Entry 7VN5 (X-ray diffraction, 1.95 A resolution); this record covers chains C and G of the 4 polymer chains in the assembly.

# Chain C
Name: Maltodextrin-binding protein, Protein BRASSINAZOLE-RESISTANT 1
From: Serratia sp. (strain FS14)
Reference sequence: chimeric construct of A0A4P1LXE0, Q8S307: residues -347 to 20 from A0A4P1LXE0 (A0A4P1LXE0_SERSF) positions 3-370 (UniProt number = residue number + 350); residues 21-90 from Q8S307 positions 21-90 (same numbers)
Amino-acid sequence (439 residues; row label = number of the first residue in the row; numbers below 1 keep their minus sign (Met-348 is residue -348)):
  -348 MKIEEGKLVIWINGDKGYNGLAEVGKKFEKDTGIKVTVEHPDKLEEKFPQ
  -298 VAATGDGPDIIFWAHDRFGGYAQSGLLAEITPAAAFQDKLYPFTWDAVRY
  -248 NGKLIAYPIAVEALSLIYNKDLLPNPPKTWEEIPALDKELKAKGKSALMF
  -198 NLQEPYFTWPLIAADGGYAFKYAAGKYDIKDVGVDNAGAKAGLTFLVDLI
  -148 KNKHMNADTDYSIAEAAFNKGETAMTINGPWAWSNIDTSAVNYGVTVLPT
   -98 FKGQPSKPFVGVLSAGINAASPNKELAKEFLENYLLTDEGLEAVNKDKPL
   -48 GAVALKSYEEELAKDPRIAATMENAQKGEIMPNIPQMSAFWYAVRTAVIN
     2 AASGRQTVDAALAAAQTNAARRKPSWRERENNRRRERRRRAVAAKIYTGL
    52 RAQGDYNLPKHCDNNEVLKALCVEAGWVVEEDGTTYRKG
Disordered / not traced: 89-90
Construct notes: initiating methionine (-348); engineered mutation Ala-266 (Asp84 in A0A4P1LXE0), Ala-265 (Lys85 in A0A4P1LXE0), Ala-176 (Glu174 in A0A4P1LXE0), Ala-175 (Asn175 in A0A4P1LXE0), Ala-109 (Lys241 in A0A4P1LXE0), Ala11 (Glu361 in A0A4P1LXE0), Ala14 (Lys364 in A0A4P1LXE0), Ala15 (Asp365 in A0A4P1LXE0)

# Chain G
Molecule: 15-nt DNA strand
Sequence (15 nucleotides; each row starts with the number of its first residue; numbers below 1 keep their minus sign (DT-3 is residue -3)):
    -3 TTTTCACGTGAAAAA

# Interface between chain C and chain G
Residue-residue contacts (11):
  Arg23(C) with DT-3(G), base contact
  Asn33(C) with DT-1(G), base contact
  Arg36(C) with DT-2(G), sugar contact; DT-1(G), salt bridge to the phosphate; DT0(G), base contact
  Glu37(C) with DT0(G), base contact; DC1(G), hydrogen bond to the base
  Arg40(C) with DT0(G), salt bridge to the phosphate
  Lys61(C) with DA11(G), salt bridge to the phosphate
  His62(C) with DA10(G), hydrogen bond to the phosphate; DA11(G), salt bridge to the phosphate
Other interface residues (no listed pair), chain C (8 interface residues in all): Glu29

# Summary
Chain C and chain G form an interface of 8 and 7 residues respectively; the contacts include 2 hydrogen bonds
and 4 salt bridges. Among the polar pairs are Glu37(C)-DC1(G), His62(C)-DA10(G) and Arg36(C)-DT-1(G).
Here chain C is Maltodextrin-binding protein, Protein BRASSINAZOLE-RESISTANT 1 (Serratia sp. (strain FS14))
and chain G is a 15-nt DNA strand. Entry 7VN5 (Crystal structure of MBP-fused BIL1/BZR1 (21-90) in complex
with double-stranded DNA contaning TTCACGTGAA) was determined by X-ray diffraction (same publication as 7VN2,
7VN3, 7VN4, 7VN6, 7VN7 and 7VN8).
